Entry 7Y7Q (X-ray diffraction, 2.05 A resolution); this record covers chains A and B of the 5 polymer chains in the assembly.

[Chain A (and B)]
Name: RNA-dependent RNA polymerase
Source organism: Neurospora crassa
Notes: EC 2.7.7.48; chain B of this document is another copy of the same molecule, construct and numbering; everything in this record applies to it too
UniProt: Q9Y7G6 (Q9Y7G6_NEUCS); residue numbers follow UniProt; this construct covers 377-1402
Sequence (1026 residues; row label = number of the first residue in the row):
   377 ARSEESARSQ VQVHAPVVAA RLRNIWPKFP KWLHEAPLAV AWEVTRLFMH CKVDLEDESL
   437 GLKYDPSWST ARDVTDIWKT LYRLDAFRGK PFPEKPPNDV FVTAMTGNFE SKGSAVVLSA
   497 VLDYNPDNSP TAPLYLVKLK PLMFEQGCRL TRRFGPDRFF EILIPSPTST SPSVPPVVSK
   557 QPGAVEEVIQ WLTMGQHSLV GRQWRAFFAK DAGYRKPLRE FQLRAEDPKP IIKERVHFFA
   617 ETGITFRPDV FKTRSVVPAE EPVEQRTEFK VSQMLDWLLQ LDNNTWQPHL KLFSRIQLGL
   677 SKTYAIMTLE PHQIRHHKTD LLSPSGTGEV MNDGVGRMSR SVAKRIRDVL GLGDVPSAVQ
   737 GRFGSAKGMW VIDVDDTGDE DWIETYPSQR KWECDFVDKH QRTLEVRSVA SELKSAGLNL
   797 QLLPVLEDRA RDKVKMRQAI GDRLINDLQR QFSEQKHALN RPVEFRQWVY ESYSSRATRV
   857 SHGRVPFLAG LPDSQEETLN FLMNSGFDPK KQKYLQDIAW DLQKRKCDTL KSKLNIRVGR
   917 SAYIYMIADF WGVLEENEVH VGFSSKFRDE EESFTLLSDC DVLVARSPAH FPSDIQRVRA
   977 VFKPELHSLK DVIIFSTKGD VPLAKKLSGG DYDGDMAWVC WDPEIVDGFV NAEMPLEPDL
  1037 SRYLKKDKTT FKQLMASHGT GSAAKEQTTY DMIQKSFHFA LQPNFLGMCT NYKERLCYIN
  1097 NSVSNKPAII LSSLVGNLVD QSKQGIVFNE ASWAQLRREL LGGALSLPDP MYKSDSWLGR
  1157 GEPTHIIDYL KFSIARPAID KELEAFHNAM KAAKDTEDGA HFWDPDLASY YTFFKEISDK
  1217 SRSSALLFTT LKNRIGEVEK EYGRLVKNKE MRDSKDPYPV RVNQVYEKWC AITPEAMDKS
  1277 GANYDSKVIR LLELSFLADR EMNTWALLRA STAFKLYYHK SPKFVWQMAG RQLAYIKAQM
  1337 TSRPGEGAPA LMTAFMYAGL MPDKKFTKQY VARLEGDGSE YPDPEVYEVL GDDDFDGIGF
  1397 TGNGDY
Not modelled in the structure: 377-390, 436, 459, 465-468, 558, 599-603, 625-636, 1186-1195, 1245-1249, 1272-1281, 1372-1375, 1384-1391 (chain B: 377-397, 432-435, 437, 458, 508, 546-547, 555-559, 589-607, 625-637, 1190-1192, 1245-1251, 1271-1281, 1371-1402)
Bound ions: Mg2+: G1005, D1007; Ca2+ site 1: D1007, D1009, D1011 (together with GTP); Ca2+ site 2: D1007, D1009 (together with GTP)
Residues lining bound ligands:
  - GTP (guanosine-5'-triphosphate), molecule 1: R671, K743, K767, R962, S963, P964, D1007, D1009, D1011, L1082, V1115, D1116, K1119
  - GTP, molecule 2: T1397, G1398, G1400, D1401, Y1402
From the paper describing this entry:
  - binding site for the 14-nt RNA strand: Y590, Q797, T854, K909, Y919, M1012, L1082, N1087, R1091
  - binding site for the 7-nt RNA strand: R591, R611, Q673, S677, Q736, R738, R962
  - binding site for GTP: Q736, R738, K743, K767, R783, R962, P964, V1115, K1119, T1397 to Y1402
  - conformationally variable residues (loop rearrangement, side-chain flip): S963, P964
  - mutagenesis - P964A: decreased catalytic activity
  - catalytic residues: D1007, D1009, D1011

[How chain A and chain B interact]
Contacting residue pairs (214):
  R716(A) - E948(B)  salt bridge
  R723(A) - E947(B)  hydrogen bond (side chain-backbone)
  G727(A) - K1364(B)  hydrogen bond (backbone-side chain)
  G729(A) - E947(B)
  D730(A) - E947(B)
  V731(A) - E947(B)
  V839(A) - F1351(B)  hydrophobic
  R842(A) - M1352(B)  hydrogen bond (side chain-backbone)
  R842(A) - G1355(B)
  R842(A) - L1356(B)
  R852(A) - D1359(B)  salt bridge
  R852(A) - K1361(B)
  R852(A) - F1362(B)
  R855(A) - F1362(B)
  V856(A) - F1362(B)  hydrophobic
  V856(A) - Q1365(B)
  V856(A) - Y1366(B)
  V856(A) - R1369(B)  hydrogen bond (backbone-side chain)
  S857(A) - R1369(B)
  R860(A) - E1342(B)
  R860(A) - G1343(B)
  F863(A) - A1344(B)  hydrophobic
  F877(A) - A1346(B)  hydrophobic
  M879(A) - M1352(B)
  N880(A) - L1347(B)
  N880(A) - M1348(B)
  N880(A) - T1349(B)  hydrogen bond (backbone-backbone)
  N880(A) - M1352(B)
  S881(A) - L1347(B)  hydrogen bond (side chain-backbone)
  S881(A) - T1349(B)
  G882(A) - T1349(B)
  F939(A) - T951(B)
  S940(A) - K942(B)
  S940(A) - T951(B)
  S941(A) - S941(B)  hydrogen bond
  S941(A) - K942(B)  hydrogen bond (side chain-backbone)
  K942(A) - D730(B)  salt bridge
  K942(A) - S940(B)
  K942(A) - S941(B)  hydrogen bond (backbone-side chain)
  E947(A) - R723(B)  hydrogen bond (backbone-side chain)
  E947(A) - G729(B)
  E947(A) - D730(B)
  E948(A) - D730(B)
  S949(A) - D730(B)  hydrogen bond
  S949(A) - K986(B)  hydrogen bond (backbone-side chain)
  T951(A) - F939(B)
  T951(A) - S940(B)
  T951(A) - K986(B)
  L952(A) - F978(B)  hydrophobic
  L952(A) - H983(B)
  D955(A) - H983(B)
  F978(A) - L952(B)  hydrophobic
  F978(A) - F978(B)  hydrophobic
  F978(A) - P980(B)
  P980(A) - F978(B)
  P980(A) - P980(B)  hydrophobic
  H983(A) - L952(B)
  H983(A) - S954(B)
  K986(A) - S949(B)  hydrogen bond (side chain-backbone)
  S1205(A) - F1292(B)
  Y1206(A) - L1290(B)
  Y1206(A) - F1292(B)
  F1209(A) - R1286(B)
  F1209(A) - L1287(B)  hydrophobic
  F1209(A) - F1292(B)  hydrophobic
  I1213(A) - K1283(B)
  I1213(A) - R1286(B)
  S1217(A) - K1283(B)  hydrogen bond
  S1220(A) - K1283(B)  hydrogen bond
  K1283(A) - I1213(B)
  K1283(A) - S1220(B)
  V1284(A) - K1283(B)
  V1284(A) - L1287(B)  hydrophobic
  R1286(A) - F1209(B)
  R1286(A) - I1213(B)
  L1287(A) - F1209(B)  hydrophobic
  L1287(A) - V1284(B)  hydrophobic
  L1288(A) - L1287(B)  hydrophobic
  L1290(A) - Y1206(B)
  L1290(A) - F1209(B)  hydrophobic
  F1292(A) - S1205(B)
  F1292(A) - Y1206(B)  hydrophobic
  F1292(A) - F1209(B)  hydrophobic
  F1292(A) - M1336(B)
  L1293(A) - M1336(B)  hydrophobic
  A1294(A) - R1339(B)
  A1294(A) - P1340(B)
  D1295(A) - S1338(B)  hydrogen bond
  M1298(A) - P1345(B)  hydrophobic
  R1327(A) - S1338(B)
  R1327(A) - A1344(B)
  R1327(A) - P1345(B)
  Y1331(A) - P1345(B)  hydrogen bond (side chain-backbone)
  Y1331(A) - L1347(B)
  A1334(A) - L1347(B)
  Q1335(A) - L1293(B)
  Q1335(A) - L1347(B)
  M1336(A) - F1292(B)  hydrophobic
  M1336(A) - L1293(B)  hydrophobic
  S1338(A) - D1295(B)  hydrogen bond
  S1338(A) - R1327(B)
  R1339(A) - A1294(B)
  P1340(A) - A1294(B)
  G1341(A) - R860(B)  hydrogen bond (backbone-side chain)
  E1342(A) - R860(B)
  G1343(A) - R860(B)
  G1343(A) - R1327(B)
  A1344(A) - F863(B)  hydrophobic
  A1344(A) - R1327(B)
  A1344(A) - A1350(B)
  P1345(A) - M1298(B)
  P1345(A) - R1327(B)
  P1345(A) - Y1331(B)  hydrogen bond (backbone-side chain)
  P1345(A) - M1348(B)
  A1346(A) - F877(B)  hydrophobic
  A1346(A) - A1346(B)
  A1346(A) - L1347(B)
  A1346(A) - M1348(B)  hydrogen bond (backbone-backbone)
  A1346(A) - Y1353(B)  hydrophobic
  L1347(A) - S881(B)  hydrogen bond (backbone-side chain)
  L1347(A) - Y1331(B)
  L1347(A) - A1334(B)
  L1347(A) - Q1335(B)
  L1347(A) - P1345(B)  hydrophobic
  L1347(A) - A1346(B)
  L1347(A) - L1347(B)
  M1348(A) - N880(B)
  M1348(A) - P1345(B)
  M1348(A) - A1346(B)  hydrogen bond (backbone-backbone)
  M1348(A) - M1348(B)  hydrophobic
  M1348(A) - Y1353(B)  hydrophobic
  T1349(A) - N880(B)  hydrogen bond (backbone-backbone)
  T1349(A) - S881(B)
  T1349(A) - G882(B)
  A1350(A) - E1342(B)
  A1350(A) - G1343(B)
  A1350(A) - A1344(B)
  F1351(A) - V839(B)  hydrophobic
  F1351(A) - F1362(B)  hydrophobic
  F1351(A) - Y1366(B)
  M1352(A) - R842(B)  hydrogen bond (backbone-side chain)
  M1352(A) - M879(B)
  M1352(A) - N880(B)
  Y1353(A) - A1346(B)  hydrophobic
  Y1353(A) - M1348(B)  hydrophobic
  A1354(A) - F1362(B)
  G1355(A) - R842(B)
  G1355(A) - P1358(B)
  G1355(A) - D1359(B)  hydrogen bond (backbone-backbone)
  G1355(A) - F1362(B)
  L1356(A) - R842(B)
  L1356(A) - L1356(B)  hydrophobic
  L1356(A) - M1357(B)
  L1356(A) - P1358(B)  hydrophobic
  M1357(A) - L1356(B)
  M1357(A) - M1357(B)  hydrogen bond (backbone-backbone)
  M1357(A) - D1359(B)
  P1358(A) - G1355(B)
  P1358(A) - L1356(B)  hydrophobic
  D1359(A) - R852(B)  salt bridge
  D1359(A) - G1355(B)  hydrogen bond (backbone-backbone)
  D1359(A) - M1357(B)
  K1361(A) - R852(B)
  F1362(A) - R852(B)
  F1362(A) - R855(B)
  F1362(A) - V856(B)  hydrophobic
  F1362(A) - F1351(B)  hydrophobic
  F1362(A) - A1354(B)
  F1362(A) - G1355(B)
  Q1365(A) - V856(B)
  Y1366(A) - V856(B)
  Y1366(A) - F1351(B)
  R1369(A) - V856(B)  hydrogen bond (side chain-backbone)
  R1369(A) - S857(B)  hydrogen bond (side chain-backbone)
  R1369(A) - G859(B)
  E1376(A) - Y680(B)
  Y1377(A) - Y680(B)  hydrophobic
  Y1377(A) - L726(B)  hydrophobic
  Y1377(A) - L728(B)  hydrophobic
  Y1377(A) - S784(B)
  Y1377(A) - V785(B)  hydrogen bond (side chain-backbone)
  P1378(A) - Y680(B)
  D1379(A) - G727(B)
  D1379(A) - L728(B)
  D1379(A) - G729(B)
  P1380(A) - S787(B)
  D1392(A) - S791(B)
  D1392(A) - A792(B)
  D1392(A) - Y919(B)
  G1393(A) - K790(B)
  G1393(A) - S791(B)
  I1394(A) - Y919(B)  hydrophobic
  F1396(A) - Y680(B)
  F1396(A) - R783(B)
  T1397(A) - Q736(B)
  T1397(A) - R783(B)
  T1397(A) - S784(B)  hydrogen bond (backbone-side chain)
  T1397(A) - Y921(B)
  G1398(A) - R783(B)
  G1398(A) - S784(B)
  N1399(A) - Q522(B)
  N1399(A) - K678(B)
  N1399(A) - Y680(B)  hydrogen bond
  N1399(A) - R783(B)
  G1400(A) - R783(B)  hydrogen bond (backbone-side chain)
  D1401(A) - R783(B)
  Y1402(A) - F584(B)
  Y1402(A) - K586(B)
  Y1402(A) - H613(B)  hydrogen bond
  Y1402(A) - Q673(B)
  Y1402(A) - L676(B)  hydrophobic
  Y1402(A) - S677(B)  hydrogen bond (backbone-side chain)
  Y1402(A) - R738(B)  hydrogen bond (backbone-side chain)
  Y1402(A) - R783(B)  hydrogen bond (backbone-side chain)
Other interface residues (no listed pair), chain A (108 interface residues in all): K720, P838, Y846, G859, E946, F950, S954, E1212, S1219, T1337, E1381
Other interface residues (no listed pair), chain B (115 interface residues in all): S490, R611, K743, E788, P838, Y846, H858, F950, M1012, E1212, S1217, L1288, T1337, G1341

[In short]
Chain A and chain B form an interface of 108 and 115 residues respectively; the contacts include 38 hydrogen
bonds and 4 salt bridges. Polar contacts include R716(A)-E948(B), R852(A)-D1359(B) and K942(A)-D730(B). Bound
to chain A: GTP. G1005(A) and D1007(A) coordinate Mg2+. The paper reports catalytic residues D1007(A),
D1009(A) and D1011(A); P964A of chain A reduces catalytic activity.
Both chains are RNA-dependent RNA polymerase (Neurospora crassa). Entry 7Y7Q (QDE-1 in complex with RNA
template, RNA primer and 3'-dGTP) was determined by X-ray diffraction (same publication as 7Y7P, 7Y7R, 7Y7S
and 7Y7T).
